Entry 3S3P (X-ray diffraction, 2.50 A resolution); this record covers chains A and B.

== Chain A ==
Name: Protein-glutamine gamma-glutamyltransferase 2
From: Homo sapiens
Notes: EC 2.3.2.13
UniProtKB: P21980 (TGM2_HUMAN); residues 2-687 here = UniProt positions 2-687
Chain sequence (694 residues; numbered -6 to 687; the number before each row is that of its first residue; numbers below 1 keep their minus sign (Met-6 is residue -6)):
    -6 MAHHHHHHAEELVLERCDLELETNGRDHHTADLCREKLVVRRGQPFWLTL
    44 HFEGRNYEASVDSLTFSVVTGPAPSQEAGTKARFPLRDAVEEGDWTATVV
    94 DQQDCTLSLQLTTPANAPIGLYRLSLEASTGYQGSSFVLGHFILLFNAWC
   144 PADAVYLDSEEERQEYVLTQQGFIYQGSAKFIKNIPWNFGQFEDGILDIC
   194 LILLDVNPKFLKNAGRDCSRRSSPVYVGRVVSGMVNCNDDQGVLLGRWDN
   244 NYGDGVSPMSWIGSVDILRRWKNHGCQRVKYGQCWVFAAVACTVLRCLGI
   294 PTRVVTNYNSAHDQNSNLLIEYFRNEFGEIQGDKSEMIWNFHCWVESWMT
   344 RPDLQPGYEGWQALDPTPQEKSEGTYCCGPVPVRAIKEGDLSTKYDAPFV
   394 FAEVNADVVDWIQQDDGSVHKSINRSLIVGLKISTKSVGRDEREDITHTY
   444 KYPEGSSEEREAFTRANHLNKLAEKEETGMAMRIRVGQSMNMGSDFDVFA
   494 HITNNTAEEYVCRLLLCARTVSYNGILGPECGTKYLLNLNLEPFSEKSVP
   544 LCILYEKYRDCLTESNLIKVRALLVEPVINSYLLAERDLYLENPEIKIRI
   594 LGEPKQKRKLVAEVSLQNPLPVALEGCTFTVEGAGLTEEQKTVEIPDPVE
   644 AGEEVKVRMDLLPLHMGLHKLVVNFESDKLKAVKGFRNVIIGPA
Unresolved in the structure: -6 to 1, 240-252, 267-276, 305-308, 318-327, 362-369, 407-413, 462-471, 595-603, 684-687
Construct notes: initiating methionine (-6); expression tag (-5 to 1)
Curated features (UniProtKB/Swiss-Prot):
  - active site: Cys277, His335, Asp358
  - binding site (Ca(2+)): Asn398, Asp400, Glu437, Glu447, Glu452, Glu539
  - binding site (GTP): Arg476 to Met483, Arg580 to Tyr583
  - site: Tyr516 (Important for catalytic activity)
  - modified residue: Ala2 (N-acetylalanine), Ser60 (Phosphoserine), Lys468 (N6-acetyllysine)
  - cross-link: Gln633 (Isoglutamyl lysine isopeptide (Gln-Lys) (interchain with K-?))
  - natural variant: Met330 (M330R: In patients with early-onset diabetes type 2; uncertain significance), Ile331 (I331N: In patients with early-onset diabetes type 2; uncertain significance), Gly660 (G660V: In a colorectal cancer sample)
  - mutagenesis: Ser171 (S171E: Abolishes GTP-binding and transglutaminase activities. Does not have cytotoxic activity when overexpressed), Trp180 (W180F: Abolished isopeptidase activity and reduced transamidase activity; W180L: Abolished isopeptidase and transamidase activities), Val224 (V224G: Displays lower Ca(2+)-binding affinity and reduced transglutaminase activity), Cys230 (C230A: Does not affect the protein-glutamine deamidase activity), Trp241 (W241F/L: Abolished isopeptidase and transamidase activities), Cys277 (C277S: Abolished protein-glutamine gamma-glutamyltransferase activity without affecting alpha-1 adrenergic receptor signaling. Abolished isopeptidase activity; C277V: Dominant negative mutant ...), Trp278 (W278F: In TG2-T; strongly reduced isopeptidase activity without affecting the transamidase activity; W278L: Abolished isopeptidase and transamidase activities), Trp332 (W332F: In TG2-I; strongly reduced transamidase activity without affecting the isopeptidase activity; W332L: Abolished isopeptidase and transamidase activities), Phe334 (F334L: Abolished isopeptidase and transamidase activities), Trp337 (W337F: Reduced isopeptidase and transamidase activities; W337L: Abolished isopeptidase and transamidase activities), Cys370 (C370A: Impaired substrate recognition for the protein-glutamine deamidase activity), Cys371 (C371A: Impaired substrate recognition for the protein-glutamine deamidase activity), 4 further mutagenesis entries in UniProt

== Chain B ==
Name: Peptide inhibitor
Chain sequence (5 residues; numbered 1 to 5; the number before each row is that of its first residue):
     1 XAQPL
Modified / non-standard residues: PHQ (benzyl chlorocarbonate) at position 1; Ala2 ((2S)-2-amino-7-ethoxy-7-oxoheptanoic acid; XW1)

== How chain A and chain B interact ==
Contacting residue pairs - 23 pairs, chain A then chain B:
  Gln169(A) - PHQ_1(B)
  Gly170(A) - PHQ_1(B)
  Cys277(A) - Ala2(B)  covalent bond
  Asn302(A) - Leu5(B)
  Ser303(A) - Leu5(B)
  Ala304(A) - Leu5(B)  hydrophobic
  Phe316(A) - Leu5(B)
  Met330(A) - Pro4(B)  hydrophobic
  Ile331(A) - Pro4(B)
  Ile331(A) - Leu5(B)  hydrogen bond (backbone-backbone)
  Trp332(A) - Ala2(B)
  Trp332(A) - Gln3(B)
  Trp332(A) - Pro4(B)
  Trp332(A) - Leu5(B)
  Asn333(A) - PHQ_1(B)
  Asn333(A) - Ala2(B)
  Asn333(A) - Gln3(B)  hydrogen bond (side chain-backbone)
  Asn333(A) - Leu5(B)
  Phe334(A) - PHQ_1(B)
  Phe334(A) - Ala2(B)
  His335(A) - Ala2(B)
  Thr360(A) - Ala2(B)
  Leu420(A) - Leu5(B)  hydrophobic
Interface residues without a listed pair, chain A (18 interface residues in all): Trp278, Ile313, Arg317

== Overview ==
18 residues of chain A and 5 residues of chain B are in contact; the contacts include 1 covalent bond and 2
hydrogen bonds. Among the polar pairs are Asn333(A)-Gln3(B) and Ile331(A)-Leu5(B).
Chain A is Protein-glutamine gamma-glutamyltransferase 2 (Homo sapiens) and chain B is Peptide inhibitor; the
structure, Transglutaminase 2 in complex with a novel inhibitor, was determined by X-ray diffraction.
